4H2Y - chains A and B of the 4 polymer chains in the assembly; structure by X-ray diffraction, 2.10 A resolution.

# Chain A (and B)
Molecule: Amino acid--[acyl-carrier-protein] ligase 1
Organism: Bradyrhizobium japonicum
Notes: EC 6.2.1.-; chain B of this document is another copy of the same molecule, construct and numbering; everything in this record applies to it too
UniProt: chimeric construct of Q89VT8, Q7CWR3: residues 1-220 from Q89VT8 (AACL1_BRAJA) positions 1-220 (same numbers); residues 221-231 from Q7CWR3 positions 236-246 (UniProt number = residue number + 15); residues 232-326 from Q89VT8 (AACL1_BRAJA) positions 232-326 (same numbers)
Chain sequence (346 residues; each row starts with the number of its first residue; numbers below 1 keep their minus sign (Met-19 is residue -19)):
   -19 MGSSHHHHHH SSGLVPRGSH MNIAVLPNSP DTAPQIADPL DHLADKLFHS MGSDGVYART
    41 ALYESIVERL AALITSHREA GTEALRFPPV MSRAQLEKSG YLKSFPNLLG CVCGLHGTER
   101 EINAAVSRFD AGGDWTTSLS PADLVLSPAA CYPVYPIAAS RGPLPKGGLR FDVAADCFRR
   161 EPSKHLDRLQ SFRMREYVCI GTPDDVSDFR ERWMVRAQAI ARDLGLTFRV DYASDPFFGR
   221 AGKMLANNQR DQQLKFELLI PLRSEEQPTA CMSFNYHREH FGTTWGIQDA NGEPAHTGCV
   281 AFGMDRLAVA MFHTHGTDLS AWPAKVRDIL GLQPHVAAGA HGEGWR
Disordered / not traced: -19 to 17, 313-326 (chain B: -19 to 16, 313-326)
Sequence notes: expression tag (-19 to 0)
Bound ions: Zn2+: Cys131, Glu176, Cys279; Mg2+: Glu237 (together with ATP)
Small-molecule neighbours:
  - ATP (adenosine-5'-triphosphate): Arg159, Asp167, Arg168, Leu169, Phe172, Met174, Ser214, Asp215, Pro216, Lys235, Glu237, Ala250, Cys251, Met252, Ser253, Ala281, Gly283, Arg286
  - 4'-phosphopantetheine (PNS): Phe85, Tyr132, Asp215, Phe217, Leu225, Asn228, Gln229, Gln232, Leu234, Asn255, Tyr256, His257, Arg258, His260, Phe261, Cys279
Curated features (UniProtKB/Swiss-Prot):
  - binding site (Zn(2+)): Cys131, Glu176, Cys279
  - binding site (ATP): Arg159, Glu161, Arg168, Leu169, Lys235, Ala250 to Ser253, Arg286
  - binding site (an L-alpha-amino acid): Glu176

# How chain A and chain B interact
Pairs across the interface (119):
  His29(A) - Glu63(B)  salt bridge
  His29(A) - Leu65(B)
  His29(A) - Arg141(B)
  Ser30(A) - Ile137(B)
  Met31(A) - Pro68(B)
  Met31(A) - Val70(B)
  Met31(A) - Ser72(B)
  Met31(A) - Gln75(B)  hydrogen bond (backbone-side chain)
  Met31(A) - Pro133(B)  hydrophobic
  Ser33(A) - Asp123(B)  hydrogen bond
  Ser33(A) - Leu124(B)
  Val36(A) - Pro68(B)  hydrophobic
  Val36(A) - Val70(B)
  Tyr37(A) - Pro68(B)
  Ala38(A) - Arg66(B)
  Ala38(A) - Phe67(B)  hydrophobic
  Arg39(A) - Leu65(B)
  Arg39(A) - Arg66(B)  hydrogen bond (backbone-backbone)
  Arg39(A) - Pro68(B)
  Ala41(A) - Ala64(B)
  Glu44(A) - Arg66(B)
  Glu63(A) - His29(B)  salt bridge
  Ala64(A) - Ala41(B)
  Leu65(A) - His29(B)
  Leu65(A) - Arg39(B)
  Arg66(A) - Ala38(B)
  Arg66(A) - Arg39(B)  hydrogen bond (backbone-backbone)
  Arg66(A) - Glu44(B)
  Phe67(A) - Ala38(B)  hydrophobic
  Pro68(A) - Met31(B)
  Pro68(A) - Val36(B)  hydrophobic
  Pro68(A) - Tyr37(B)
  Pro68(A) - Arg39(B)
  Pro68(A) - Ser171(B)
  Pro69(A) - Pro69(B)  hydrophobic
  Pro69(A) - Asp156(B)
  Pro69(A) - Ser171(B)
  Val70(A) - Met31(B)
  Val70(A) - Val36(B)
  Val70(A) - Leu126(B)  hydrophobic
  Val70(A) - Ser171(B)
  Ser72(A) - Met31(B)
  Arg73(A) - Trp115(B)
  Arg73(A) - Thr116(B)
  Gln75(A) - Met31(B)  hydrogen bond (side chain-backbone)
  Glu77(A) - Phe109(B)
  Glu77(A) - Trp115(B)  hydrogen bond
  Leu82(A) - Val106(B)
  Leu82(A) - Phe109(B)  hydrophobic
  Leu82(A) - Trp115(B)
  Lys83(A) - Val106(B)
  Lys83(A) - Asp110(B)  salt bridge
  Pro86(A) - Leu95(B)
  Pro86(A) - Ile102(B)  hydrophobic
  Leu89(A) - Cys93(B)
  Leu89(A) - Gly94(B)
  Leu89(A) - Trp115(B)  hydrophobic
  Gly90(A) - Cys93(B)
  Cys91(A) - Cys91(B)
  Cys91(A) - Val92(B)
  Cys91(A) - Cys93(B)  hydrogen bond (backbone-backbone)
  Cys91(A) - Trp115(B)  hydrophobic
  Cys91(A) - Leu119(B)  hydrophobic
  Val92(A) - Cys91(B)
  Val92(A) - Phe158(B)  hydrophobic
  Cys93(A) - Leu89(B)
  Cys93(A) - Gly90(B)
  Cys93(A) - Cys91(B)  hydrogen bond (backbone-backbone)
  Cys93(A) - Cys93(B)  hydrogen bond
  Gly94(A) - Leu89(B)
  Gly94(A) - Arg160(B)
  Leu95(A) - Pro86(B)
  Leu95(A) - Arg160(B)  hydrogen bond (backbone-side chain)
  His96(A) - Arg160(B)
  Glu99(A) - Phe218(B)
  Glu99(A) - Gly219(B)
  Glu99(A) - Arg220(B)  hydrogen bond (side chain-backbone)
  Ile102(A) - Pro86(B)  hydrophobic
  Ile102(A) - Phe218(B)  hydrophobic
  Asn103(A) - Phe218(B)
  Val106(A) - Leu82(B)
  Val106(A) - Pro86(B)  hydrophobic
  Phe109(A) - Glu77(B)
  Phe109(A) - Leu82(B)  hydrophobic
  Trp115(A) - Arg73(B)
  Trp115(A) - Glu77(B)  hydrogen bond
  Trp115(A) - Leu82(B)
  Trp115(A) - Cys91(B)  hydrophobic
  Thr116(A) - Arg73(B)
  Thr116(A) - Pro121(B)
  Leu119(A) - Cys91(B)  hydrophobic
  Pro121(A) - Thr116(B)
  Ala122(A) - Arg160(B)
  Asp123(A) - Ser33(B)  hydrogen bond
  Asp123(A) - Arg160(B)  salt bridge
  Leu124(A) - Ser33(B)
  Leu124(A) - Phe158(B)  hydrophobic
  Leu124(A) - Arg160(B)
  Leu126(A) - Val70(B)  hydrophobic
  Leu126(A) - Val92(B)  hydrophobic
  Leu126(A) - Leu126(B)  hydrophobic
  Pro133(A) - Met31(B)  hydrophobic
  Ile137(A) - His29(B)
  Ile137(A) - Ser30(B)
  Ile137(A) - Ala38(B)  hydrophobic
  Arg141(A) - His29(B)
  Asp156(A) - Pro69(B)
  Phe158(A) - Val92(B)  hydrophobic
  Phe158(A) - Leu124(B)  hydrophobic
  Arg160(A) - Gly94(B)
  Arg160(A) - Leu95(B)  hydrogen bond (side chain-backbone)
  Arg160(A) - His96(B)  hydrogen bond
  Ser171(A) - Pro68(B)
  Ser171(A) - Pro69(B)
  Phe218(A) - Glu99(B)
  Phe218(A) - Ile102(B)  hydrophobic
  Phe218(A) - Asn103(B)
  Gly219(A) - Glu99(B)
  Arg220(A) - Glu99(B)  hydrogen bond (backbone-side chain)
Other interface residues (no listed pair), chain A (61 interface residues in all): Gly32, Thr40, Met71, Asn87, Gln170
Other interface residues (no listed pair), chain B (60 interface residues in all): Gly32, Thr40, Met71, Asn87, Gln170

# In short
61 residues of chain A face 60 of chain B across their interface; the contacts include 16 hydrogen bonds and 4
salt bridges. Among the polar pairs are His29(A)-Glu63(B), Lys83(A)-Asp110(B) and Asp123(A)-Arg160(B). Ligands
of chain A: ATP and 4'-phosphopantetheine.
Chain A and chain B are both Amino acid--[acyl-carrier-protein] ligase 1 (Bradyrhizobium japonicum); the
structure, Crystal structure of engineered Bradyrhizobium japonicum glycine:[carrier protein] ligase complexed
with carrier protein from Agrobacterium tumefaciens ..., was determined by X-ray diffraction together with
4H2S, 4H2T, 4H2U, 4H2V, 4H2W and 4H2X from the same study.
